PDB entry 5N9E | X-ray diffraction, 3.01 A resolution | chains A and C

== Chain A ==
Name: CG9323, isoform A
Organism: Drosophila melanogaster
Notes: EC 3.6.1.3
UniProt: Q8SWT2 (Q8SWT2_DROME); residues 1-942 here = UniProt positions 1-942
Chain sequence (944 residues; each row starts with the number of its first residue):
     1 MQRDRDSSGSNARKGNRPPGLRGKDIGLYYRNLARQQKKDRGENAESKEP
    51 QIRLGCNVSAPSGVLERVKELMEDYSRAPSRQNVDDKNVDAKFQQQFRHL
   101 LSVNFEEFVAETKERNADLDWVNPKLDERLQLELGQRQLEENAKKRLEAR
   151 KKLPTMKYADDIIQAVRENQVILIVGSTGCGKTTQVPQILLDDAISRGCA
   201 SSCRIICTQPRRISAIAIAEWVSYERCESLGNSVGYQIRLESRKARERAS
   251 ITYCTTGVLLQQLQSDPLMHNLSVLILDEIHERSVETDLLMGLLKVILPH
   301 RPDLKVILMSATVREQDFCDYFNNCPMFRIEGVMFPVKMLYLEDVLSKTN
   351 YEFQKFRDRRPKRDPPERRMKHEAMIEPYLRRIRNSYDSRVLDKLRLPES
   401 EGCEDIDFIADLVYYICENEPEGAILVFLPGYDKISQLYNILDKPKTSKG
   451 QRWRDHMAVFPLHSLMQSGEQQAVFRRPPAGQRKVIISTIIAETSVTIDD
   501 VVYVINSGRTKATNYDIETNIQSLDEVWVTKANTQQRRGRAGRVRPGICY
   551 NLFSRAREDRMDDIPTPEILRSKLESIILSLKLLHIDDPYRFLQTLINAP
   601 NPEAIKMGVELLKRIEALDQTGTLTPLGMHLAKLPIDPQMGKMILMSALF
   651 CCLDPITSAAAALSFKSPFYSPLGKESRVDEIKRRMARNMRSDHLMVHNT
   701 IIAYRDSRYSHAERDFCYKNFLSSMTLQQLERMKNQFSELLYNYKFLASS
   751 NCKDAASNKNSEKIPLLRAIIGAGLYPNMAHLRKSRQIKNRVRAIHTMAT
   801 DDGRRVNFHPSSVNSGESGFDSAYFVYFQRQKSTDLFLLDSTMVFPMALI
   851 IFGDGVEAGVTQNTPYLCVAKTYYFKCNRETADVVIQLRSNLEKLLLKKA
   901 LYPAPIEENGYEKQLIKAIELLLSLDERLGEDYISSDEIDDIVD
Disordered / not traced: 1-51, 80-89, 356-368, 787-792, 930-944
Construct notes: expression tag (943-944)

== Chain C ==
Molecule: 9-nt DNA strand
Sequence (9 nucleotides; each row starts with the number of its first residue):
     2 TGGGGATTT

== How chain A and chain C interact ==
Residue-residue contacts (62):
  Pro210(A) with DT8(C), sugar contact
  Arg211(A) with DA7(C), phosphate contact; DT8(C), phosphate contact
  Arg212(A) with DT8(C), hydrogen bond to the phosphate; DT9(C), salt bridge to the phosphate
  Gln237(A) with DT10(C), hydrogen bond to the phosphate
  Ile238(A) with DT9(C), phosphate contact
  Arg239(A) with DT9(C), hydrogen bond to the phosphate; DT10(C), phosphate contact
  Thr255(A) with DT8(C), phosphate contact; DT9(C), hydrogen bond to the phosphate
  Gly257(A) with DT9(C), sugar contact
  Val258(A) with DT9(C), sugar contact; DT10(C), sugar contact
  Gln261(A) with DT9(C), phosphate contact; DT10(C), sugar contact
  Gln262(A) with DT10(C), sugar contact
  Gln264(A) with DT10(C), base contact
  Ser265(A) with DT10(C), hydrogen bond to the base
  Gly431(A) with DG5(C), phosphate contact
  Tyr432(A) with DG4(C), stacking on the base; DG5(C), hydrogen bond to the phosphate
  His463(A) with DG5(C), salt bridge to the phosphate; DG6(C), salt bridge to the phosphate
  Ser464(A) with DG6(C), hydrogen bond to the phosphate
  Leu465(A) with DG4(C), base contact
  Thr489(A) with DG5(C), hydrogen bond to the phosphate; DG6(C), hydrogen bond to the phosphate
  Ile490(A) with DG5(C), sugar contact; DG6(C), sugar contact
  Ile491(A) with DG6(C), sugar contact; DA7(C), phosphate contact
  Ser495(A) with DA7(C), hydrogen bond to the phosphate
  Lys511(A) with DG5(C), salt bridge to the phosphate
  Ala512(A) with DG5(C), base contact
  Thr513(A) with DG5(C), hydrogen bond to the base
  Leu524(A) with DG4(C), sugar contact; DG5(C), base contact
  Glu568(A) with DG6(C), base contact
  Arg571(A) with DG5(C), base contact
  Lys633(A) with DT10(C), base contact
  Pro635(A) with DT9(C), hydrogen bond to the base; DT10(C), phosphate contact
  Ile636(A) with DT9(C), base contact
  Ser664(A) with DT8(C), base contact; DT9(C), hydrogen bond to the base
  Phe665(A) with DT8(C), base contact
  Ser671(A) with DG4(C), base contact
  Glu676(A) with DG3(C), base contact; DG4(C), base contact
  Asp680(A) with DT2(C), base contact; DG3(C), base contact
  Gln736(A) with DT10(C), hydrogen bond to the phosphate
  Arg793(A) with DT2(C), hydrogen bond to the sugar
  His809(A) with DG3(C), phosphate contact; DG4(C), salt bridge to the phosphate
  Pro810(A) with DT2(C), base contact; DG3(C), sugar contact
  Ser811(A) with DG3(C), base contact
  Ser833(A) with DG4(C), hydrogen bond to the phosphate
  Thr834(A) with DG3(C), hydrogen bond to the phosphate
  Phe837(A) with DG3(C), sugar contact
Interface residues without a listed pair, chain A (52 interface residues in all): Ile213, Leu240, Glu286, Pro430, Asp433, Asp637, Tyr744, Ile795

== In short ==
52 residues of chain A and 9 residues of chain C are in contact, with 17 hydrogen bonds, 5 salt bridges and 1
aromatic stacking contact. Polar pairs include Ser265(A)-DT10(C), Thr513(A)-DG5(C) and Pro635(A)-DT9(C).
Chain A is CG9323, isoform A (Drosophila melanogaster) and chain C is a 9-nt DNA strand; the structure,
Crystal Structure of Drosophila DHX36 helicase in complex with TGGGGATTT, was determined by X-ray diffraction.
